4I3C - chain A; structure by X-ray diffraction, 2.00 A resolution.

# Chain A
Name: Bilirubin-inducible fluorescent protein UnaG
Source organism: Anguilla japonica
UniProtKB: P0DM59 (UNAG_ANGJA); residue numbers follow UniProt; this construct covers 1-139
Sequence (139 residues; row label = number of the first residue in the row):
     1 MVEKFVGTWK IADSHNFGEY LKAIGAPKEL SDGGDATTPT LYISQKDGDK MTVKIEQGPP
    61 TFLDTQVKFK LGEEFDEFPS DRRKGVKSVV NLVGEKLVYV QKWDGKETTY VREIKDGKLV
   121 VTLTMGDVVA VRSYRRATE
Differences from the reference sequence: engineered mutation Q57 (Asn in P0DM59)
Swiss-Prot annotation at these positions:
  - binding site ((4Z,15Z)-bilirubin IXalpha): T61, S80, R112, R132 to Y134
Ligand contacts: Bilirubin IX alpha (BLR; 3-[5-[(Z)-(4-ethenyl-3-methyl-5-oxidanylidene-pyrrol-2-ylidene)methyl]-2-[[5-[(Z)-(3-ethenyl-4-methyl-5-oxidanylidene-pyrrol-2-ylidene)methyl]-3-(3-hydroxy-3-oxopropyl)-4-methyl-1H-pyrrol-2-yl]methyl]-4-methyl-1H-pyrrol-3-yl]propanoic acid): F17, L21, L30, S31, G34, T37, L41, I43, V53, I55, Q57, T61, L63, T65, V67, F69, E77, P79, S80, D81, L97, Y99, Y110, R112, L119, V121, L123, R132, Y134

# Summary
Chain A binds Bilirubin IX alpha. Curated annotation (UniProt) lists 6 (4Z,15Z)-bilirubin IXalpha-binding
residues.
Chain A is Bilirubin-inducible fluorescent protein UnaG (Anguilla japonica); the structure, Crystal structure
of fluorescent protein UnaG N57Q mutant, was determined by X-ray diffraction together with 4I3B and 4I3D from
the same study.
